PDB entry 1JWB | X-ray diffraction, 2.10 A resolution | chains B and D

# Chain B
Molecule: Molybdopterin biosynthesis moeb protein
Organism: Escherichia coli
UniProt: P12282 (MOEB_ECOLI); numbering as in UniProt (aligned over 1-249)
Amino-acid sequence (249 residues; row label = number of the first residue in the row):
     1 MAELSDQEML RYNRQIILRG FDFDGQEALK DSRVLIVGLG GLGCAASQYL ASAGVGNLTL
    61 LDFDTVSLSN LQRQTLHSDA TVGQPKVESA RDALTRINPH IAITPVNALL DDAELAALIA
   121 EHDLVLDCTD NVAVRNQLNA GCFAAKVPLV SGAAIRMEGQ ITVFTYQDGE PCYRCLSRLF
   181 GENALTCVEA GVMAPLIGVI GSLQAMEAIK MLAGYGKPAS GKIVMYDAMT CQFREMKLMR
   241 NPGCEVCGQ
Unresolved in the structure: 1, 182-188, 249
UniProt features mapped onto this chain:
  - binding site (ATP): G41, D62, S69 to R73, K86, D130, N131
  - binding site (Zn(2+)): C172, C175, C244, C247
From the paper describing this entry:
  - catalytic residues: R14 (proposed by the authors, not directly observed)

# Chain D
Molecule: Molybdopterin [mpt] converting factor, subunit 1
Organism: Escherichia coli
UniProt: P30748 (MOAD_ECOLI); residues 1-81 here = UniProt positions 1-81
Amino-acid sequence (81 residues; row label = number of the first residue in the row):
     1 MIKVLFFAQV RELVGTDATE VAADFPTVEA LRQHMAAQSD RWALALEDGK LLAAVNQTLV
    61 SFDHPLTDGD EVAFFPPVTG G
Unresolved in the structure: 1
Covalent attachments: adenosine monophosphate (AMP) linked to G81
UniProt features mapped onto this chain:
  - modified residue: G81 (1-thioglycine)
  - cross-link: G81 (Glycyl lysine isopeptide (Gly-Lys) (interchain with K-119 in MoaE))

# Interface between chain B and chain D
Pairs across the interface (55):
  G41(B) - G81(D)
  L42(B) - G81(D)  hydrogen bond (backbone-backbone)
  C128(B) - G81(D)
  T129(B) - T79(D)
  T129(B) - G80(D)
  T129(B) - G81(D)  hydrogen bond (backbone-backbone)
  D130(B) - T79(D)
  D130(B) - G80(D)
  D130(B) - G81(D)
  N131(B) - T79(D)  hydrogen bond (backbone-backbone)
  R135(B) - T79(D)  hydrogen bond (side chain-backbone)
  R135(B) - G80(D)  hydrogen bond (side chain-backbone)
  A153(B) - V78(D)
  A153(B) - G80(D)
  A154(B) - V78(D)
  A154(B) - G80(D)  hydrogen bond (backbone-backbone)
  A154(B) - G81(D)  hydrogen bond (backbone-backbone)
  I155(B) - V78(D)
  R156(B) - Q9(D)
  E158(B) - A8(D)
  E158(B) - F75(D)
  E158(B) - P76(D)
  E158(B) - V78(D)
  Q160(B) - F75(D)
  Q160(B) - P76(D)  hydrogen bond (side chain-backbone)
  Q160(B) - P77(D)
  L176(B) - L52(D)  hydrophobic
  L179(B) - L51(D)
  L179(B) - L52(D)  hydrophobic
  L179(B) - V60(D)
  L179(B) - S61(D)
  F180(B) - G49(D)
  F180(B) - L52(D)  hydrophobic
  F180(B) - P77(D)  hydrophobic
  F180(B) - T79(D)
  G181(B) - G49(D)  hydrogen bond (backbone-backbone)
  I223(B) - L59(D)  hydrophobic
  M225(B) - F7(D)  hydrophobic
  D227(B) - F7(D)
  D227(B) - A8(D)  hydrogen bond (side chain-backbone)
  D227(B) - R11(D)  salt bridge
  M229(B) - R11(D)
  M229(B) - E12(D)
  T230(B) - R11(D)
  Q232(B) - F7(D)
  Q232(B) - R11(D)
  R234(B) - F7(D)
  M236(B) - A54(D)  hydrophobic
  M236(B) - Q57(D)
  M236(B) - L59(D)  hydrophobic
  M236(B) - F75(D)  hydrophobic
  K237(B) - Q57(D)  hydrogen bond (backbone-backbone)
  K237(B) - T58(D)
  K237(B) - L59(D)  hydrogen bond (backbone-backbone)
  M239(B) - T58(D)
Interface residues without a listed pair, chain B (34 interface residues in all): G40, V132, G152, Y173, R178, E235, L238

# Overview
Chain B and chain D form an interface of 34 and 21 residues respectively; the contacts include 12 hydrogen
bonds and 1 salt bridge. Among the polar pairs are D227(B)-R11(D), R135(B)-T79(D) and R135(B)-G80(D). Curated
annotation (UniProt) lists 10 ATP-binding residues and 4 Zn2+-binding residues on chain B. From the paper: the
catalytic residue R14(B).
Chain B is Molybdopterin biosynthesis moeb protein and chain D is Molybdopterin [mpt] converting factor,
subunit 1, both from Escherichia coli; the structure, Structure of the Covalent Acyl-Adenylate Form of the
MoeB-MoaD Protein Complex, was determined by X-ray diffraction together with 1JW9 and 1JWA from the same
study.
